Entry 7YEZ (electron microscopy, 3.40 A resolution); this record covers chains K and L of the 22 polymer chains in the assembly.

Chain K (and L):
Protein: Lambda-2 protein
Organism: Mammalian orthoreovirus 3
Notes: chain L of this document is another copy of the same molecule, construct and numbering; everything in this record applies to it too
Reference sequence: C9E871 (C9E871_9REOV); numbering as in UniProt (aligned over 1-1289)
Amino-acid sequence (1289 residues; numbered 1 to 1289; the number before each row is that of its first residue):
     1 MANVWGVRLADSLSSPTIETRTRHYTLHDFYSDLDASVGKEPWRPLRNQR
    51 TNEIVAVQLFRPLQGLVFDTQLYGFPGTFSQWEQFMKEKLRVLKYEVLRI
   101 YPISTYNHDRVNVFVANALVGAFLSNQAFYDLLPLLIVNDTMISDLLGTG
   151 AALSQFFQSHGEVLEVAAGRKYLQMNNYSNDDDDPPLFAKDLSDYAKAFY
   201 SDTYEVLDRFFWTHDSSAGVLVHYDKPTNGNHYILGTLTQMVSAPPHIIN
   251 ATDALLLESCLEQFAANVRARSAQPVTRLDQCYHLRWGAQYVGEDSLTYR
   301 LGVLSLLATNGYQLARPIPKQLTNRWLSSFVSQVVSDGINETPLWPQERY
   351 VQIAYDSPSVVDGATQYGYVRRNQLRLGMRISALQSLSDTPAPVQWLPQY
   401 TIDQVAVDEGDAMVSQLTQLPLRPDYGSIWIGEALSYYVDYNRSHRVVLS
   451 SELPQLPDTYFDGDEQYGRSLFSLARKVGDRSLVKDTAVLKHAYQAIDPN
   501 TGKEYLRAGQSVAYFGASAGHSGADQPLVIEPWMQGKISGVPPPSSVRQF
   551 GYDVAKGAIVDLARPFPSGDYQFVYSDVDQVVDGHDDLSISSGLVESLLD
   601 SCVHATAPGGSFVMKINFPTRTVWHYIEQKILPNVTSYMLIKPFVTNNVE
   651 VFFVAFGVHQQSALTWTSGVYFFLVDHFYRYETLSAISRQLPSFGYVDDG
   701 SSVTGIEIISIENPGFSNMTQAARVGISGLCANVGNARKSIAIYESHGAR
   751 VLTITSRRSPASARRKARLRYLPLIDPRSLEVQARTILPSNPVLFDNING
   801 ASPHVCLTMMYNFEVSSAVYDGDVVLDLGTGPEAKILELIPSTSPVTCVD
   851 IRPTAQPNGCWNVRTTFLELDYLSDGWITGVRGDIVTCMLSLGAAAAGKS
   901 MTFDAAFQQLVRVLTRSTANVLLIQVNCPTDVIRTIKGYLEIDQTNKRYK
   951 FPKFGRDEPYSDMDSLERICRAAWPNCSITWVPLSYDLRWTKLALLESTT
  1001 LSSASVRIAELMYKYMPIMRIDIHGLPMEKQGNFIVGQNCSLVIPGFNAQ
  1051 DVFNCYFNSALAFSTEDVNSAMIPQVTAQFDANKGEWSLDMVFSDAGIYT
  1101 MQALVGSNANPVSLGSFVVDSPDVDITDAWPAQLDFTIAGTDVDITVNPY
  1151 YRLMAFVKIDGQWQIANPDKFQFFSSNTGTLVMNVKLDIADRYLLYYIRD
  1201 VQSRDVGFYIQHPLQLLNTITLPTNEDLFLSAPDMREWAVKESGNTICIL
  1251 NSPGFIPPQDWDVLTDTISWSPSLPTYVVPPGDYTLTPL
Disordered / not traced: 1, 1026-1289
Residues lining bound ligands: S-adenosylmethionine (SAM): Ser482, Asp486, Tyr514, Gly516, Ala517, Ser518, His521, Pro527, Gly551, Tyr552, Asp553, Val560, Asp561, Leu562, Ala563, Asp577, Val578, Asp579, Asp583

Chain K / chain L interface:
Contacting residue pairs (74; chain K residue first):
  Asp181(K) - Arg91(L)  salt bridge
  Asp182(K) - Arg91(L)  salt bridge
  Asp182(K) - Tyr95(L)  hydrogen bond
  Pro245(K) - Tyr95(L)  hydrophobic
  Pro246(K) - Arg99(L)
  Pro421(K) - Arg23(L)
  Gln466(K) - Ser272(L)
  Tyr467(K) - Ser272(L)
  Ser470(K) - Arg271(L)
  Ser470(K) - Ser272(L)  hydrogen bond
  Ser470(K) - Ala273(L)
  Leu471(K) - Ala273(L)
  Leu474(K) - Gln274(L)
  Ser511(K) - Phe954(L)  hydrogen bond (side chain-backbone)
  Ser518(K) - Ser388(L)
  Ala519(K) - Ser388(L)
  Gly520(K) - Ser388(L)  hydrogen bond (backbone-side chain)
  Ser545(K) - Pro952(L)
  Tyr552(K) - Val782(L)  hydrophobic
  Tyr552(K) - Gln783(L)
  Tyr552(K) - Arg785(L)  hydrogen bond (backbone-side chain)
  Asp553(K) - Leu387(L)
  Asp553(K) - Arg785(L)  salt bridge
  Val554(K) - Val394(L)
  Val554(K) - Arg785(L)  hydrogen bond (backbone-side chain)
  Ala555(K) - Thr390(L)
  Ala555(K) - Val394(L)
  Gly557(K) - Val394(L)
  Gly557(K) - Gln395(L)  hydrogen bond (backbone-backbone)
  Ala558(K) - Gln395(L)
  Ala558(K) - Leu397(L)  hydrophobic
  Ile559(K) - Gln395(L)  hydrogen bond (backbone-backbone)
  Ile559(K) - Trp396(L)
  Ile559(K) - Leu397(L)  hydrogen bond (backbone-backbone)
  Ile559(K) - Ile741(L)  hydrophobic
  Ile559(K) - Gln783(L)
  Ile559(K) - Arg785(L)
  Val560(K) - Leu397(L)  hydrophobic
  Val560(K) - Gln399(L)
  Asp561(K) - Gln399(L)  hydrogen bond (backbone-side chain)
  Asp561(K) - Asp776(L)
  Asp561(K) - Ser779(L)
  Arg564(K) - Gln399(L)  hydrogen bond (backbone-side chain)
  Pro565(K) - Ala855(L)
  Phe566(K) - Leu397(L)  hydrophobic
  Phe566(K) - Pro398(L)
  Phe566(K) - Gln399(L)
  Phe566(K) - Glu833(L)
  Pro567(K) - Pro832(L)
  Pro567(K) - Glu833(L)
  Pro567(K) - Pro853(L)
  Pro567(K) - Thr854(L)
  Pro567(K) - Ala855(L)
  Ser568(K) - Pro832(L)
  Asp570(K) - Arg852(L)
  Gln572(K) - Phe954(L)
  Gln572(K) - Gly955(L)  hydrogen bond (side chain-backbone)
  Gln572(K) - Arg956(L)
  Val582(K) - Gln385(L)
  His585(K) - Arg380(L)
  His585(K) - Arg778(L)
  His604(K) - Pro853(L)
  Ser693(K) - Ala273(L)
  Ser693(K) - Pro275(L)
  Phe694(K) - Ala273(L)  hydrogen bond (backbone-backbone)
  Gly695(K) - Thr20(L)
  Gly695(K) - Pro275(L)
  Val697(K) - Arg21(L)
  Asp699(K) - Arg21(L)
  Ser746(K) - His28(L)  hydrogen bond
  His747(K) - His28(L)
  His747(K) - Tyr31(L)
  His747(K) - Ser32(L)
  His747(K) - Ile103(L)
Other interface residues (no listed pair), chain K (50 interface residues in all): Arg423, Gly509, Ser546, Lys556, Gly569, Asp583, Asp586, Pro608, Tyr696
Other interface residues (no listed pair), chain L (47 interface residues in all): Ser382, Glu869, Gly898, Lys953

In short:
50 residues of chain K face 47 of chain L across their interface, with 14 hydrogen bonds and 3 salt bridges.
Polar pairs include Asp181(K)-Arg91(L), Asp182(K)-Arg91(L) and Asp553(K)-Arg785(L). Chain K binds
S-adenosylmethionine.
Both chains are Lambda-2 protein (Mammalian orthoreovirus 3). Entry 7YEZ (In situ structure of polymerase
complex of mammalian reovirus in the reloaded state) was determined by electron microscopy (same publication
as 7YED, 7YEV, 7YF0 and 7YFE).
